6YUF - chains B and A of the 6 polymer chains in the assembly; structure by electron microscopy, 3.94 A resolution.

Chain B:
Name: Cohesin subunit rad21
From: Schizosaccharomyces pombe (strain 972 / ATCC 24843)
UniProt: P30776 (RAD21_SCHPO); residue numbers follow UniProt; this construct covers 1-628
Sequence (628 residues; each row starts with the number of its first residue):
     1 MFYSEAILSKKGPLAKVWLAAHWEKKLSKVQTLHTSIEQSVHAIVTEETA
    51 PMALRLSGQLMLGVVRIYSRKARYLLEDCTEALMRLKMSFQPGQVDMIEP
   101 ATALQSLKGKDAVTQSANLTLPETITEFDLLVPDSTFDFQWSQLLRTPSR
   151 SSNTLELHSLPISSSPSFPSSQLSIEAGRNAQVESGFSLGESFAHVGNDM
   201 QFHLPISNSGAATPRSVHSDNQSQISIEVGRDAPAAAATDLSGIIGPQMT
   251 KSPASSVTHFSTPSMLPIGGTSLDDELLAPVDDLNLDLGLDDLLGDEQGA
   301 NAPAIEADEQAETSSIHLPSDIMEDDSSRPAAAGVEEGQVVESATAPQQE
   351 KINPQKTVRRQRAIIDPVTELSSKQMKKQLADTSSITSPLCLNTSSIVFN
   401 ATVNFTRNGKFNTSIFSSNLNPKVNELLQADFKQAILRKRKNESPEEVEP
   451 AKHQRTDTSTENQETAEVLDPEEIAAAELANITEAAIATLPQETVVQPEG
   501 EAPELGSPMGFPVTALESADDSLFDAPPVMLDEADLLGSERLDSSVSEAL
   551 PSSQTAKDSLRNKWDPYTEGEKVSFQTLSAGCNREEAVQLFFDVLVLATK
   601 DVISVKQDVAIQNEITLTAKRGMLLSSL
Unresolved in the structure: 1-4, 89-551, 620-628
UniProt features mapped onto this chain:
  - site (Cleavage): Arg-179, Asn-180, Arg-231, Asp-232
  - modified residue (Phosphoserine): Ser-219, Ser-547, Ser-553

Chain A:
Name: Structural maintenance of chromosomes protein 1
From: Schizosaccharomyces pombe (strain 972 / ATCC 24843)
UniProt: O94383 (SMC1_SCHPO); residue numbers follow UniProt; this construct covers 1-1228
Sequence (1228 residues; row label = number of the first residue in the row):
     1 MGRLLRLEVENFKSYRGHQIIGPFEDFTSIIGPNGAGKSNLMDAISFVLG
    51 VKSSHLRSTNVKELIYRGKILQRDNTDFTDSSNPTTAYVKLMYELDNGEQ
   101 REYKRAITPSGATEYKIDEEIVTFSEYCGSLQKENILVRARNFLVFQGDV
   151 ETIASQSPLELSKLVEQISGSLEYKSEYDKSKDEQDKAVNLSAHSFNKKR
   201 GINAELRQYQEQKTEAERYQSQKEKRDSAQLVYLLWKLFHLEKSISSNMA
   251 EVTRLKADSIQLIERRDENTKEIEKLKEKEGSIRRNLLAFDRKVRKQEKL
   301 IASKRPELISIAEKALESKSNLRKIQRKAAEIEKDYSDQASTLQVLENQL
   351 TSLSAAEKEFLKDMQEKEQLKGLRLLPEDKEEYEGLRSEADKLNSNLLFK
   401 LQTLNRNIKVTSQSKDSLTSIVGDLESKIKSLHESVSSLDTERADLLAKI
   451 NEKIESLELEKHDQQKKRLTYSELFHKTQELNEELQSCLQKILEASADRN
   501 ESKQDAKKREALYALKRIYPEVKGRIIDLCTPTQKKYESAIAAALGKNFD
   551 AIVVETQAVAKECIDYIKEQRIGIMTFFPMDTIAASPVNQKFRGTHKGAR
   601 LAIDVLNFESEYERVMISAVGNTLICDSMTVARDLSYNKRLNAKTVTLEG
   651 TVIHKTGLITGGSSNNRSAKHWDDHDFDLLTQTKDRLMHQIGEIEYQKSS
   701 CVITESDTVKLHSLESEISLLKDKYTVVSRSVEDKKKEIGHYESLIKEKQ
   751 PHLSELEMELRNFVKSRDELQIQVEKVEEKIFSGFCKRIGISDIHTYDEI
   801 HRTFTQSFTQKQLEFTKQKSLLENRISFEKQRVSDTRLRLERMHKFIEKD
   851 QESIDNYEQNREALESEVATAEAELELLKEDFASENSKTEKILLAASEKK
   901 LVGKRLVSELTKLSGNITLLESEIDRYVSEWHAILRKCKLEDIDVPLREG
   951 SLTSIPIDDVSNSGDITMGEEPSEPVINFEKFGVEVDYDELDEELRNDGS
  1001 ESMASVLQEKLREYSEELDQMSPNLRAIERLETVETRLAKLDEEFAAARK
  1051 AAKNAKERFNAVKQKRLQKFQAAFSHISEQIDPIYKELTKSPAFPLGGTA
  1101 YLTLDDLDEPYLGGIKFHAMPPMKRFRDMDQLSGGEKTMAALALLFAIHS
  1151 YQPSPFFVLDEIDAALDQTNVTKIANYIRQHASSGFQFVVISLKNQLFSK
  1201 SEALVGIYRDQQENSSRTLSINLEGYVE
Unresolved in the structure: 1, 66-83, 208-1030, 1227-1228
UniProt features mapped onto this chain:
  - binding site (ATP): Gly-32 to Ser-39
Residues lining bound ligands:
  - ADP / beryllium trifluoride, molecule 1: Lys-13, Ser-14, Asn-34, Gly-35, Ala-36, Gly-37, Lys-38, Ser-39, Asn-40, Arg-57, Glu-63, Leu-64, Ile-65, Gln-147, Asp-1160, Arg-1209
  - ADP / beryllium trifluoride, molecule 2: Lys-1124, Arg-1127, Gln-1131, Leu-1132, Ser-1133, Gly-1134, Gly-1135, Glu-1136

Interface between chain B and chain A:
Pairs across the interface (18; chain B residue first):
  Asn-583(B) with Tyr-1226(A)
  Arg-584(B) with Tyr-1226(A)
  Val-588(B) with Phe-1198(A), hydrophobic; Leu-1204(A), hydrophobic
  Gln-589(B) with Asn-1195(A), hydrogen bond
  Phe-591(B) with Ile-31(A), hydrophobic; Gly-1206(A); Ile-1221(A), hydrophobic
  Phe-592(B) with Ile-31(A), hydrophobic
  Leu-595(B) with Gly-1206(A); Ile-1207(A)
  Thr-599(B) with Pro-33(A); Arg-1209(A)
  Val-605(B) with Leu-1219(A), hydrophobic
  Gln-607(B) with Leu-1219(A); Ser-1220(A)
  Asp-608(B) with Ile-20(A)
  Asn-613(B) with Ile-1221(A)
Other interface residues (no listed pair), chain B (16 interface residues in all): Glu-569, Ala-587, Ala-598, Ile-615
Other interface residues (no listed pair), chain A (16 interface residues in all): Gly-32, Ser-1199, Tyr-1208

In short:
The chain B/chain A interface involves 16 residues from each chain; the contacts include 1 hydrogen bond. The
hydrogen-bonded pair is Gln-589(B)/Asn-1195(A). Chain A binds ADP / beryllium trifluoride. Curated annotation
(UniProt) lists 8 ATP-binding residues on chain A.
Chain B is Cohesin subunit rad21 and chain A is Structural maintenance of chromosomes protein 1, both from
Schizosaccharomyces pombe (strain 972 / ATCC 24843); the structure, Cohesin complex with loader gripping DNA,
was determined by electron microscopy.
